8F2N - chains AD and AR of the 47 polymer chains in the assembly; structure by electron microscopy, 3.00 A resolution.

# Chain AD (and AR)
Name: Major capsid protein
Source organism: Bacillus phage phi29
Notes: chain AR of this document is another copy of the same molecule, construct and numbering; everything in this record applies to it too
UniProtKB: P13849 (CAPSD_BPPH2); numbering as in UniProt (aligned over 1-448)
Amino-acid sequence (448 residues; each row starts with the number of its first residue):
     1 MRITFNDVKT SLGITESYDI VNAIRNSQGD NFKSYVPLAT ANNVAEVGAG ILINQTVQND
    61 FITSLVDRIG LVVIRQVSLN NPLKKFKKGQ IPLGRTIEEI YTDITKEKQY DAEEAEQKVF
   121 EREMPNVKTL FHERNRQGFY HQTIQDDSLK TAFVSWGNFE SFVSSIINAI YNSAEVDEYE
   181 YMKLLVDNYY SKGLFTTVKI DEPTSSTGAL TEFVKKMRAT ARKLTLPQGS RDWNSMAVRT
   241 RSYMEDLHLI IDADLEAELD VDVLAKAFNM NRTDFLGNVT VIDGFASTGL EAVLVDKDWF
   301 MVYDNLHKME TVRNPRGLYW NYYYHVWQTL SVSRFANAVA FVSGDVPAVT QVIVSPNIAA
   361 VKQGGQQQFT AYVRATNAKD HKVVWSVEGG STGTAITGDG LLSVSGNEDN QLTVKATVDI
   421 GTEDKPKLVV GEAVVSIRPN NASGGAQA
Not modelled in the structure: 440-448 (chain AR: 26-30, 441-448)

# Interface between chain AD and chain AR
Pairs across the interface (23; chain AD residue first):
  M1(AD) - Q137(AR)  hydrogen bond
  Q58(AD) - S436(AR)
  I62(AD) - K128(AR)
  T63(AD) - I358(AR)
  S64(AD) - E98(AR)  hydrogen bond
  S64(AD) - K128(AR)  hydrogen bond (side chain-backbone)
  S64(AD) - T129(AR)
  S64(AD) - I358(AR)
  L65(AD) - T96(AR)
  L65(AD) - E98(AR)  hydrogen bond (backbone-side chain)
  L65(AD) - K128(AR)
  R68(AD) - T96(AR)
  D147(AD) - K308(AR)
  D147(AD) - W327(AR)
  S148(AD) - W327(AR)
  R313(AD) - E310(AR)  salt bridge
  P315(AD) - E310(AR)
  P315(AD) - H325(AR)  hydrogen bond (backbone-side chain)
  R316(AD) - Y323(AR)
  R316(AD) - H325(AR)
  L318(AD) - K308(AR)
  L318(AD) - E310(AR)
  L318(AD) - H325(AR)
Also at the interface, not in a pair above, chain AD (16 interface residues in all): F61, V66, V154
Also at the interface, not in a pair above, chain AR (23 interface residues in all): L93, G94, P125, N135, F139, L306, V312, A359, A360, Q411, V434

# Summary
16 residues of chain AD face 23 of chain AR across their interface, with 5 hydrogen bonds and 1 salt bridge.
Among the polar pairs are R313(AD)-E310(AR), M1(AD)-Q137(AR) and S64(AD)-E98(AR).
Both chains are Major capsid protein (Bacillus phage phi29). Entry 8F2N (Phi-29 partially-expanded fiberless
prohead) was determined by electron microscopy, deposited together with 8F2M and 8F2O.
